PDB entry 2JAC | X-ray diffraction, 2.02 A resolution | chain A

Chain A:
Molecule: Glutaredoxin-1
Source organism: Saccharomyces cerevisiae
UniProtKB: P25373 (GLRX1_YEAST); numbering as in UniProt (aligned over 1-110)
Sequence (110 residues; row label = number of the first residue in the row):
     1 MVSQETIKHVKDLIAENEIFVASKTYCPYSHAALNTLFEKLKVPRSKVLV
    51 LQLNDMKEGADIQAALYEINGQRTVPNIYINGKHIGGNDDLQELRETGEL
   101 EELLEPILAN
Disordered / not traced: 109-110
Sequence notes: engineered mutation S30 (Cys in P25373)
Residues lining bound ligands: glutathione (GSH): K24, C27, P28, Y29, Q63, R73, T74, V75, P76, G87, N88, D89
Curated features (UniProtKB/Swiss-Prot):
  - binding site (glutathione): K24 to Y29, Q63, V75, N88, D89
  - modified residue: C27 (S-glutathionyl cysteine)
  - cross-link: K11 (Glycyl lysine isopeptide (Lys-Gly) (interchain with G-Cter in ubiquitin))
  - mutagenesis: D89 (D89S: Leads to increased oxidoreductase activity)

Summary:
Chain A binds glutathione. From UniProt: 10 glutathione-binding residues and one mutagenesis site.
Chain A is Glutaredoxin-1 (Saccharomyces cerevisiae); the structure, Glutaredoxin Grx1p C30S mutant from
yeast, was determined by X-ray diffraction together with 2JAD from the same study.
